Entry 7TXC (X-ray diffraction, 3.04 A resolution); this record covers chains B and E of the 3 polymer chains in the assembly.

== Chain B ==
Molecule: 16-nt DNA strand
Sequence (16 nucleotides; row label = number of the first residue in the row):
    21 ACTGTTGGCATTATCT

== Chain E ==
Name: Hypermethylated in cancer 2 protein
Source organism: Homo sapiens
Reference sequence: Q96JB3 (HIC2_HUMAN); numbering as in UniProt (aligned over 503-615)
Chain sequence (118 residues; row label = number of the first residue in the row):
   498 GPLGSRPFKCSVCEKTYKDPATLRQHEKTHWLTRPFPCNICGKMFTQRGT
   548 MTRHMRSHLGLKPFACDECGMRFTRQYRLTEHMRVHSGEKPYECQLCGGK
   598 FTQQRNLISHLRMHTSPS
Unresolved in the structure: 498-501, 586-615
Construct notes: expression tag (498-502)
Metal / ion sites: Zn2+ site 1: Cys507, Cys510, His523, His527; Zn2+ site 2: Cys535, Cys538, His551, His555; Zn2+ site 3: Cys563, Cys566, His579, His583
Swiss-Prot annotation at these positions:
  - zinc finger: Phe505 to Pro532 (C2H2-type 2), Phe533 to Pro560 (C2H2-type 3), Phe561 to Pro588 (C2H2-type 4), Tyr589 to Ser615 (C2H2-type 5)
From the paper describing this entry:
  - binding site for the 16-nt DNA strand (chain B): Thr547, Arg550, Arg572, Tyr574, Arg575
  - binding site for the 16-nt DNA strand: Gly546

== Chain B / chain E interface ==
Residue-residue contacts (31):
  DG24(B) with Lys559(E), phosphate contact; Arg575(E), salt bridge to the phosphate
  DT25(B) with Lys559(E), salt bridge to the phosphate; Arg569(E), phosphate contact; Phe570(E), phosphate contact; Thr571(E), hydrogen bond to the phosphate; Arg575(E), salt bridge to the phosphate
  DT26(B) with Lys540(E), phosphate contact; Ser554(E), phosphate contact; Thr571(E), hydrogen bond to the phosphate; Arg572(E), base contact
  DG27(B) with Lys540(E), salt bridge to the phosphate; Phe542(E), phosphate contact; Thr547(E), sugar contact; Arg550(E), hydrogen bond to the base; His551(E), salt bridge to the phosphate; Arg572(E), hydrogen bond to the base; Tyr574(E), base contact
  DG28(B) with Lys525(E), phosphate contact; Leu529(E), sugar contact; Arg531(E), salt bridge to the phosphate; Phe542(E), phosphate contact; Thr543(E), phosphate contact; Arg550(E), hydrogen bond to the base; Arg572(E), base contact
  DC29(B) with Lys525(E), salt bridge to the phosphate; Leu529(E), phosphate contact; Gln544(E), base contact; Thr547(E), hydrogen bond to the base; Arg550(E), base contact
  DA30(B) with Gln544(E), hydrogen bond to the base
Interface residues without a listed pair, chain E (20 interface residues in all): Met541, Met568

== Summary ==
7 residues of chain B face 20 of chain E across their interface, with 7 hydrogen bonds and 7 salt bridges.
Among the polar pairs are DG27(B)-Arg550(E), DG27(B)-Arg572(E) and DG28(B)-Arg550(E). From the paper: a
binding site for the 16-nt DNA strand (chain B) at Thr547(E), Arg550(E) and Arg572(E) among others; a binding
site for the 16-nt DNA strand at Gly546(E).
Chain B is a 16-nt DNA strand and chain E is Hypermethylated in cancer 2 protein (Homo sapiens); the
structure, HIC2 zinc finger domain in complex with the DNA binding motif-2 of the BCL11A enhancer, was
determined by X-ray diffraction.
